Entry 3W2P (X-ray diffraction, 2.05 A resolution); this record covers chain A.

# Chain A
Protein: Epidermal growth factor receptor
Organism: Homo sapiens
Notes: EC 2.7.10.1; fragment: Kinase domain
UniProt: P00533 (EGFR_HUMAN); residues 698-1022 here = UniProt positions 698-1022
Amino-acid sequence (331 residues; row label = number of the first residue in the row):
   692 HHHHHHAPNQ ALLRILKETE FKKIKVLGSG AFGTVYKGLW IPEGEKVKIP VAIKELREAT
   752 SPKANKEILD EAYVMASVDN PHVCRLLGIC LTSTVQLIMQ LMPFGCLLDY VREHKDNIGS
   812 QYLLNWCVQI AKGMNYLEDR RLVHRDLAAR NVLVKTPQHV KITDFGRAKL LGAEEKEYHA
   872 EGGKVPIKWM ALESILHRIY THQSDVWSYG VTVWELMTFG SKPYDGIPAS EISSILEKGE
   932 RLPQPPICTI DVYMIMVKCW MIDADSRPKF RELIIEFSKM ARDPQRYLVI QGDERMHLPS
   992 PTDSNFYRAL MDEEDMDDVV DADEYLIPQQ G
Unresolved in the structure: 692-696, 992-1005, 1019-1022
Covalently attached groups: compound W2P linked to Cys797
Construct notes: expression tag (692-697); engineered mutation Met790 (Thr in P00533), Arg858 (Leu in P00533)
Residues lining bound ligands: W2P (N-{2-[4-({3-chloro-4-[3-(trifluoromethyl)phenoxy]phenyl}amino)-5H-pyrrolo[3,2-d]pyrimidin-5-yl]ethyl}-4-(dimethylamino)butanamide): Leu718, Phe723, Val726, Ala743, Ile744, Lys745, Leu747, Ile759, Glu762, Met766, Leu788, Ile789, Met790, Gln791, Leu792, Met793, Gly796, Asp800, Arg841, Leu844
UniProt features mapped onto this chain:
  - active site: Asp837 (Proton acceptor)
  - binding site (ATP): Leu718 to Val726, Lys745, Asp855
  - site: Tyr1016 (Important for interaction with PIK3C2B)
  - modified residue: Lys745 (N6-(2-hydroxyisobutyryl)lysine), Tyr869 (Phosphotyrosine), Ser991 (Phosphoserine), Ser995 (Phosphoserine), Tyr998 (Phosphotyrosine), Tyr1016 (Phosphotyrosine)
  - cross-link (Glycyl lysine isopeptide (Lys-Gly)): Lys716 (interchain with G-Cter in ubiquitin), Lys737 (interchain with G-Cter in ubiquitin), Lys754 (interchain with G-Cter in ubiquitin), Lys757 (interchain with G-Cter in ubiquitin), Lys867 (interchain with G-Cter in ubiquitin), Lys929 (interchain with G-Cter in ubiquitin), Lys960 (interchain with G-Cter in ubiquitin), Lys970 (interchain with G-Cter in ubiquitin)
  - natural variant: Glu709 (E709A: Found in a lung cancer sample; E709G: Found in a lung cancer sample; E709K: Found in a lung cancer sample), Gly719 (G719A: Found in a lung cancer sample; G719C: Found in a lung cancer sample; G719D: Found in a lung cancer sample; G719S: Found in a lung cancer sample), Gly724 (G724S: Found in a lung cancer sample), Glu734 (E734K: Found in a lung cancer sample), Glu746 to Ser752 (sequence variant, change not given here; Found in a lung cancer sample), Glu746 to Thr751 (sequence variant, change not given here; Found in a lung cancer sample), Glu746 to Ala750 (deletion: Found in a lung cancer sample), Glu746 (deletion: Found in a lung cancer sample), Leu747 to Thr751 (deletion: Found in a lung cancer sample), Leu747 to Glu749 (deletion: Found in a lung cancer sample), Leu747 (L747F: Found in a lung cancer sample), Arg748 (R748P: Found in a lung cancer sample), 12 further natural variant entries in UniProt
  - mutagenesis: Pro699 (P699A: Reduced phosphorylation), Asn700 (N700A: Abolishes phosphorylation), Leu704 (L704A: Abolishes phosphorylation), Arg705 (R705A: Abolishes phosphorylation), Ile706 (I706A: Abolishes phosphorylation), Lys745 (K745A/M: Abolishes kinase activity), Asp974 (D974A: Strongly reduced phosphorylation), Arg977 (R977A: Reduced phosphorylation), Glu1005 to Asp1006 (Constitutively activated kinase), Tyr1016 (Y1016F: 50% decrease in interaction with PIK3C2B. 65% decrease in interaction with PIK3C2B; when associated with F-1197. Abolishes interaction with PIK3C2B; when associated with F-1197 and F-1092)

# Overview
Compound W2P is covalently linked to Cys797. From UniProt: active-site residue Asp837, 11 ATP-binding residues
and 11 mutagenesis sites.
Chain A is Epidermal growth factor receptor (Homo sapiens); the structure, EGFR Kinase domain T790M/L858R
mutant with compound 2, was determined by X-ray diffraction, deposited together with 3W2O, 3W2Q, 3W2R and
3W2S.
